Entry 7LER (X-ray diffraction, 5.99 A resolution (low resolution: residue-level contacts below are approximate; hydrogen-bond / salt-bridge calls are withheld)); this record covers chains B and G of the 8 polymer chains in the assembly.

== Chain B (and G) ==
Molecule: Netrin-1
From: Gallus gallus
Notes: chain G of this document is another copy of the same molecule, construct and numbering; everything in this record applies to it too
UniProtKB: Q90922 (NET1_CHICK); residue numbers follow UniProt; this construct covers 26-458
Chain sequence (443 residues; row label = number of the first residue in the row):
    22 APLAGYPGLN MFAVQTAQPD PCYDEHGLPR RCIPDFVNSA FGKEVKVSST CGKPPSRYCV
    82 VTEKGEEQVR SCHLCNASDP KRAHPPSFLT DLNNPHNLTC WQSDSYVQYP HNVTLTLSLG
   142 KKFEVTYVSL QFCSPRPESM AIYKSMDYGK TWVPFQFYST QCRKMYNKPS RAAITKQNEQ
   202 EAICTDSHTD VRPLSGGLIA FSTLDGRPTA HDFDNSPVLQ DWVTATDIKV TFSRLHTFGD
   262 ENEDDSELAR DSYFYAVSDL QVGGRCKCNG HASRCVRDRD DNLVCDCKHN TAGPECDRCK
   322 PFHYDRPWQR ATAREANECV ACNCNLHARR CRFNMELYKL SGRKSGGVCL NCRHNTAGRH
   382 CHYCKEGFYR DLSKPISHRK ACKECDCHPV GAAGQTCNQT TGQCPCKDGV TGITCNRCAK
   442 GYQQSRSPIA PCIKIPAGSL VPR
Disordered / not traced: 22-39, 256-270, 458-464
Sequence notes: expression tag (22-25, 459-464)
Disulfide bonds: C43-C53, C72-C96, C80-C93, C121-C154, C183-C205, C287-C296, C289-C306, C308-C317, C320-C340, C343-C352, C345-C370, C373-C382, C385-C403, C406-C418, C408-C425, C427-C436, C439-C453
Covalently attached groups: N-acetylglucosamine (NAG) linked to N97, N118, N133, N419

== Chain B / chain G interface ==
Pairs across the interface (13; chain B residue first):
  N372(B) - H409(G)
  N372(B) - P410(G)
  N372(B) - V411(G)
  C373(B) - P410(G)
  R374(B) - C406(G)
  R374(B) - D407(G)
  R374(B) - C408(G)
  R374(B) - P410(G)
  R374(B) - Q416(G)
  H375(B) - C406(G)
  H375(B) - Q416(G)
  N376(B) - Q416(G)
  R400(B) - G388(G)
Interface residues without a listed pair, chain B (7 interface residues in all): K386
Interface residues without a listed pair, chain G (9 interface residues in all): E387

== Summary ==
The interface between chain B and chain G involves 7 residues on one side and 9 on the other. Covalently
linked N-acetylglucosamine: at N97(B), N118(B), N133(B) and N419(B).
Chain B and chain G are both Netrin-1 (Gallus gallus); the structure, Netrin-1 filament assembly, was
determined by X-ray diffraction (same publication as 7LRF).
